Entry 4A4X (X-ray diffraction, 2.40 A resolution); this record covers chain A.

== Chain A ==
Molecule: Serine/threonine-protein kinase NEK2
Source organism: Homo sapiens
Notes: EC 2.7.11.1; fragment: catalytic domain, residues 1- 271
Reference sequence: P51955 (NEK2_HUMAN); residues 1-271 here = UniProt positions 1-271
Chain sequence (279 residues; numbered 1 to 279; the number before each row is that of its first residue):
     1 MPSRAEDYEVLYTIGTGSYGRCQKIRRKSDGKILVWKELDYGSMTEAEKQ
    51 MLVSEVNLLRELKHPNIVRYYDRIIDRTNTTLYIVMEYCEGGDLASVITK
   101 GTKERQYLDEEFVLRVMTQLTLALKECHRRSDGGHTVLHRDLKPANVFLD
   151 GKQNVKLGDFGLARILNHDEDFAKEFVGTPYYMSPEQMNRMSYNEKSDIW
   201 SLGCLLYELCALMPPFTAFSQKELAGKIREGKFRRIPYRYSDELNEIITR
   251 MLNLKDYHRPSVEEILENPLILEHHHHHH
Unresolved in the structure: 1-2, 132-138, 163-176, 191-193
Construct notes: expression tag (272-279); engineered mutation Glu170 (Thr in P51955), Asp171 (Ser in P51955), Glu175 (Thr in P51955)
Residues lining bound ligands: JUP (4-(2-amino-5-{4-[(dimethylamino)methyl]thiophen-2-yl}pyridin-3-yl)-2-{(1R)-1-[2-(trifluoromethyl)phenyl]ethoxy}benzamide): Ile14, Gly15, Tyr19, Cys22, Val35, Lys37, Val68, Met86, Glu87, Tyr88, Cys89, Glu90, Gly92, Asp93, Ala145, Asn146, Phe148, Gly158, Asp159, Phe160
Curated features (UniProtKB/Swiss-Prot):
  - active site: Asp141 (Proton acceptor)
  - binding site (ATP): Ile14 to Cys22, Lys37
  - modified residue: Thr179 (Phosphothreonine), Ser184 (Phosphoserine), Ser241 (Phosphoserine)
  - mutagenesis: Lys37 (K37R: Loss of kinase activity and of ability to activate NEK11. Loss of phosphorylation of CCDC102B), Asp141 (D141A: Loss of autophosphorylation), Thr179 (T179A: Loss of kinase activity; T179E: Loss of kinase activity), Ser241 (S241A: Loss of kinase activity; S241D: Loss of kinase activity)
From the paper describing this entry:
  - binding site for JUP: Ile14, Met86, Glu87, Cys89, Gly92, Phe148, Asp159

== Summary ==
Chain A binds compound JUP. UniProt lists active-site residue Asp141, 10 ATP-binding residues and 4
mutagenesis sites. The paper reports a binding site for JUP at Ile14, Met86 and Glu87 among others.
Chain A is Serine/threonine-protein kinase NEK2 (Homo sapiens); the structure, NEK2-EDE bound to CCT248662,
was determined by X-ray diffraction together with 4AFE from the same study.
